Entry 5NLU (X-ray diffraction, 1.19 A resolution); this record covers chain A.

# Chain A
Protein: single domain llama antibody Nb36
Organism: Lama glama
Notes: antibody fragment or engineered binder
Amino-acid sequence (125 residues; numbered 1 to 125; the number before each row is that of its first residue):
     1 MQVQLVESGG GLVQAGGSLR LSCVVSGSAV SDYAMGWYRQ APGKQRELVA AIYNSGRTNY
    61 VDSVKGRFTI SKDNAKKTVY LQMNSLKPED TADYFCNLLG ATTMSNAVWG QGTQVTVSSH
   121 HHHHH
Disordered / not traced: 1, 120-125
Cystine bridges: C23-C96

# Overview
Chain A is single domain llama antibody Nb36 (Lama glama); the structure, Structure of Nb36 crystal form 1,
was determined by X-ray diffraction (same publication as 5NM0, 5NML and 5NLW).
